PDB entry 3RJH | X-ray diffraction, 2.20 A resolution | chains A and P of the 4 polymer chains in the assembly

Chain A:
Name: DNA polymerase beta
Source organism: Homo sapiens
Notes: EC 2.7.7.7, 4.2.99.-
UniProtKB: P06746 (DPOLB_HUMAN); residues 1-335 here = UniProt positions 1-335
Sequence (335 residues; each row starts with the number of its first residue):
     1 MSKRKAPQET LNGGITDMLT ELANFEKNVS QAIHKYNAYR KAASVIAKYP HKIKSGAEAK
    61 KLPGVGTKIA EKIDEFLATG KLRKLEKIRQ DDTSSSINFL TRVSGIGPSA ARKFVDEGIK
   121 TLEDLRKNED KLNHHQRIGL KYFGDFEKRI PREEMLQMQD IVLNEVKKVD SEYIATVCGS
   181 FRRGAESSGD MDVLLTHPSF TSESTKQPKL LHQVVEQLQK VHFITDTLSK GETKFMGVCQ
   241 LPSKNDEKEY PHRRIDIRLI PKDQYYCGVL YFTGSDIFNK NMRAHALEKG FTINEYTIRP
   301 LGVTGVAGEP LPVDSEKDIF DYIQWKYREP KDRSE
Disordered / not traced: 1-9
Ion coordination: Na+ site 1: Lys-60, Leu-62, Val-65 (shared with 1 residue of chain D); Na+ site 2: Thr-101, Val-103, Ile-106 (shared with DG9(P) of chain P); Mg2+ site 1: Asp-190, Asp-192 (together with 6CF); Mg2+ site 2: Asp-190, Asp-192, Asp-256 (together with 6CF) (shared with DA10(P) of chain P)
Small-molecule neighbours: 6CF (2'-deoxy-5'-O-[(S)-{difluoro[(S)-hydroxy(phosphonooxy)phosphoryl]methyl}(hydroxy)phosphoryl]cytidine): Arg-149, Gly-179, Ser-180, Arg-183, Ser-188, Gly-189, Asp-190, Asp-192, Asp-256, Tyr-271, Phe-272, Thr-273, Gly-274, Ser-275, Asp-276, Asn-279, Lys-280
UniProt features mapped onto this chain:
  - region: Arg-183 to Asp-192 (DNA-binding)
  - active site: Lys-72 (Nucleophile)
  - binding site (K(+)): Lys-60, Leu-62, Val-65, Thr-101, Val-103, Ile-106
  - binding site (Na(+)): Lys-60, Leu-62, Val-65, Thr-101, Val-103, Ile-106
  - binding site (dATP): Arg-149, Ser-180, Arg-183, Gly-189, Asp-190
  - binding site (dCTP): Arg-149, Ser-180, Arg-183, Gly-189, Asp-190
  - binding site (dGTP): Arg-149, Ser-180, Arg-183, Gly-189, Asp-190, Asp-192
  - binding site (dTTP): Arg-149, Ser-180, Arg-183, Gly-189, Asp-190
  - binding site (Mg(2+)): Asp-190, Asp-192, Asp-256
  - modified residue: Lys-72 (N6-acetyllysine), Arg-83 (Omega-N-methylarginine), Arg-152 (Omega-N-methylarginine)
  - cross-link (Glycyl lysine isopeptide (Lys-Gly)): Lys-41 (interchain with G-Cter in ubiquitin), Lys-61 (interchain with G-Cter in ubiquitin), Lys-81 (interchain with G-Cter in ubiquitin)
  - natural variant: Leu-22 (L22P: Found in a gastric cancer sample; uncertain significance), Tyr-39 (Y39C: Found in a gastric cancer sample; uncertain significance), Gly-118 (G118V: Decreased DNA-directed DNA polymerase activity), Arg-137 (R137Q: Decreased function in base-excision repair), Arg-149 (R149I: Decreased DNA-directed DNA polymerase activity), Asp-160 (D160N: Found in a gastric cancer sample; uncertain significance), Cys-239 (C239R: Found in a gastric cancer sample; uncertain significance), Lys-289 (K289M: Found in a colon cancer sample; uncertain significance), Asn-294 (N294D: Found in a gastric cancer sample; uncertain significance), Glu-295 (E295K: Found in a gastric cancer sample; uncertain significance)
  - mutagenesis: Phe-25 (F25W: No effect on 5'-dRP lyase activity. Decreased ssDNA binding), His-34 (H34G: Decreased 5'-dRP lyase activity. Decreased ssDNA binding), Lys-35 (K35A: Decreased 5'-dRP lyase activity. Decreased ssDNA binding. Loss of 5'-dRP lyase activity; when associated with A-68 and A-72. Decreased ssDNA binding; when associated with A-68 and A-72 ...), Tyr-39 (Y39F: No effect on 5'-dRP lyase activity; Y39Q: Abolishes DNA polymerase and 5'-dRP lyase activity), Lys-41 (K41R: Abolishes ubiquitination; when associated with R-61 and R-81), Lys-60 (K60A: Decreased 5'-dRP lyase activity. Decreased ssDNA binding), Lys-61 (K61R: Abolishes ubiquitination; when associated with R-41 and R-81), Lys-68 (K68A: No effect on 5'-dRP lyase activity. Decreased ssDNA binding. Loss of 5'-dRP lyase activity; when associated with A-35 and A-72. Decreased ssDNA binding; when associated with A-35 and A-72 ...), Glu-71 (E71Q: No effect on 5'-dRP lyase activity. No effect on structure shown by circular dichroism. No effect on ssDNA binding), Lys-72 (K72A: Severely reduced 5'-dRP lyase activity. Does not affect ssDNA binding. Loss of 5'-dRP lyase activity; when associated with A-35 and A-68. Decreased ssDNA binding ...), Glu-75 (E75A: Slightly decreased 5'-dRP lyase activity. Decreased ssDNA binding. No effect on structure shown by circular dichroism), Lys-81 (K81R: Abolishes ubiquitination; when associated with R-41 and R-61), 5 further mutagenesis entries in UniProt
Reported in the primary citation:
  - binding site for the 16-nt DNA strand: Arg-283

Chain P:
Molecule: 10-nt DNA strand
Sequence (10 nucleotides; row label = number of the first residue in the row):
     1 GCTGATGCGA
Ion coordination: Na+: DG9 (shared with Thr-101(A), Val-103(A), Ile-106(A) of chain A); Mg2+: DA10 (together with 6CF) (shared with Asp-190(A), Asp-192(A), Asp-256(A) of chain A)

Interface between chain A and chain P:
Pairs across the interface (17):
  Val-103(A) / DG9(P)  phosphate contact
  Ser-104(A) / DG9(P)  phosphate contact
  Gly-105(A) / DC8(P)  phosphate contact
  Gly-105(A) / DG9(P)  hydrogen bond to the phosphate
  Ile-106(A) / DC8(P)  phosphate contact
  Ile-106(A) / DG9(P)  phosphate contact
  Gly-107(A) / DC8(P)  hydrogen bond to the phosphate
  Pro-108(A) / DC8(P)  phosphate contact
  Ser-109(A) / DG7(P)  phosphate contact
  Ser-109(A) / DC8(P)  hydrogen bond to the phosphate
  Ala-110(A) / DC8(P)  hydrogen bond to the phosphate
  His-135(A) / DG9(P)  sugar contact
  Asp-192(A) / DA10(P)  phosphate contact
  Arg-254(A) / DG9(P)  phosphate contact
  Arg-254(A) / DA10(P)  salt bridge to the phosphate
  Asp-256(A) / DA10(P)  phosphate contact
  Tyr-271(A) / DA10(P)  hydrogen bond to the base
Other interface residues (no listed pair), chain A (17 interface residues in all): Asp-190, Lys-234, Met-236, Phe-272

Summary:
17 residues of chain A face 4 of chain P across their interface; the contacts include 5 hydrogen bonds and 1
salt bridge. Polar pairs include Tyr-271(A)/DA10(P), Gly-105(A)/DG9(P) and Gly-107(A)/DC8(P). Ligands of chain
A: compound 6CF. From the paper: a binding site for the 16-nt DNA strand at Arg-283(A).
Here chain A is DNA polymerase beta (Homo sapiens) and chain P is a 10-nt DNA strand. Entry 3RJH (Ternary
complex of DNA Polymerase Beta with a gapped DNA containing (syn)8odG:dA at primer terminus and ...) was
determined by X-ray diffraction (same publication as 3RJE, 3RJF, 3RJG, 3RJJ and 3RJK).
